8ZPK - chains H and A of the 8 polymer chains in the assembly; structure by electron microscopy, 3.21 A resolution.

Chain H:
Molecule: 77-nt DNA strand
Sequence (77 nucleotides; numbered -4 to 72; the number before each row is that of its first residue; numbers below 1 keep their minus sign (DT-4 is residue -4)):
    -4 TATTTAAGTATTGTTTGTGCACTTGCCTGCAGGCCTTTTGAAAAGCAAGC
    46 ATAAAAGATCTAAACATAAAATCTGTA
Unresolved in the structure: -4 to 32

Chain A:
Name: Origin recognition complex subunit 1
Source organism: Saccharomyces cerevisiae S288C
UniProtKB: P54784 (ORC1_YEAST); numbering as in UniProt (aligned over 1-914)
Chain sequence (914 residues; each row starts with the number of its first residue):
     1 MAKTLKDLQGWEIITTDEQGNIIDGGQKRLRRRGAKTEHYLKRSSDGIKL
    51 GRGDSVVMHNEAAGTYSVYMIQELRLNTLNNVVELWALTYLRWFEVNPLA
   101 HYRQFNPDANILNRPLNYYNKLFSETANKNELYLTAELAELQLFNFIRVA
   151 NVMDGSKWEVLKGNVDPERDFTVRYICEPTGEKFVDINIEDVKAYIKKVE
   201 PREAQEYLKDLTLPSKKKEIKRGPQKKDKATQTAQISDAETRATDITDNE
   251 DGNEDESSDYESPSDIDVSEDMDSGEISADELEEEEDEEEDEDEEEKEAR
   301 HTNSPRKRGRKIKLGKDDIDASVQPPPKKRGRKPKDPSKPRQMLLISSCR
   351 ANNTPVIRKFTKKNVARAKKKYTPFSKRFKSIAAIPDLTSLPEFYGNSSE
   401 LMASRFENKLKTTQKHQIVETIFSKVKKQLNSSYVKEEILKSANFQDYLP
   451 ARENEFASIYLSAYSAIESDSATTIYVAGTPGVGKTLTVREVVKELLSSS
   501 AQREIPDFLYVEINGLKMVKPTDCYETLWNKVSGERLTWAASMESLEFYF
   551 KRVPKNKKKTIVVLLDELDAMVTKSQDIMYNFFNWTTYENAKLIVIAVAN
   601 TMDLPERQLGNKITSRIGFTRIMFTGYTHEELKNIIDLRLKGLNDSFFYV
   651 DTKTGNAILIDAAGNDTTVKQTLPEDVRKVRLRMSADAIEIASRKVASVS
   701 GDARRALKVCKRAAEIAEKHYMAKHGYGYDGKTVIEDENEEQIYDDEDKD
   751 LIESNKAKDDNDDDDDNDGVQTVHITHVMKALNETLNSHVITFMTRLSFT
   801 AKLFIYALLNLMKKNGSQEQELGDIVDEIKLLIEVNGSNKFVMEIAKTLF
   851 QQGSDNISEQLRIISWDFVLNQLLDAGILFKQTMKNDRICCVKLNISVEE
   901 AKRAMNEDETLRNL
Unresolved in the structure: 1-354, 435-447, 661-675, 731-768
Metal / ion sites: Mg2+: Thr486 (together with ATP-gamma-S)
Residues lining bound ligands: ATP-gamma-S (AGS; phosphothiophosphoric acid-adenylate ester): Ser432, Leu449, Pro450, Pro481, Gly482, Val483, Gly484, Lys485, Thr486, Leu487, Glu567, Tyr627, Ile635, Arg639, Ala703, Arg704, Leu707
UniProt features mapped onto this chain:
  - binding site (ATP): Val435, Gly479 to Leu487, Glu567, Asn600, Arg704, Gly726 to Thr733
  - binding site (Mg(2+)): Asp566, Glu567
  - modified residue: Ser237 (Phosphoserine)

How chain H and chain A interact:
Residue-residue contacts - 20 pairs, chain H then chain A:
  DA61(H) - Lys359(A)  salt bridge to the phosphate
  DT62(H) - Arg358(A)  phosphate contact
  DT62(H) - Lys359(A)  hydrogen bond to the phosphate
  DT62(H) - Phe360(A)  sugar contact
  DT62(H) - Lys362(A)  hydrogen bond to the base
  DA63(H) - Arg358(A)  salt bridge to the phosphate
  DA63(H) - Thr361(A)  phosphate contact
  DA63(H) - Lys362(A)  sugar contact
  DA63(H) - Val365(A)  phosphate contact
  DA64(H) - Val365(A)  sugar contact
  DA64(H) - Arg367(A)  base contact
  DA65(H) - Arg367(A)  sugar contact
  DA65(H) - Tyr372(A)  base contact
  DA66(H) - Lys369(A)  phosphate contact
  DA66(H) - Lys370(A)  sugar contact
  DA66(H) - Lys371(A)  salt bridge to the phosphate
  DA66(H) - Tyr372(A)  sugar contact
  DT67(H) - Lys371(A)  phosphate contact
  DT67(H) - Tyr372(A)  hydrogen bond to the phosphate
  DT67(H) - Thr373(A)  hydrogen bond to the phosphate
Interface residues without a listed pair, chain A (14 interface residues in all): Ile357, Ala368

Summary:
7 residues of chain H face 14 of chain A across their interface, with 4 hydrogen bonds and 3 salt bridges.
Among the polar pairs are DT62(H)-Lys362(A), DT62(H)-Lys359(A) and DT67(H)-Tyr372(A). Chain A binds
ATP-gamma-S.
Chain H is a 77-nt DNA strand and chain A is Origin recognition complex subunit 1 (Saccharomyces cerevisiae
S288C); the structure, Cryo-EM structure of origin recognition complex (Orc6 with residues 1 to 270 deleted)
with ARS1 DNA ..., was determined by electron microscopy (same publication as 8ZP4 and 8ZP5).
